PDB entry 1Y1M | X-ray diffraction, 1.80 A resolution | chain A

# Chain A
Protein: Glutamate [NMDA] receptor subunit zeta 1
Organism: Rattus norvegicus
Notes: fragment: ligand-binding core
UniProt: P35439 (NMDZ1_RAT); the construct has insertions or renumbered stretches relative to UniProt, so the offset changes along the chain: 2-152 = UniProt 394-544; 155-292 = UniProt 663-800
Chain sequence (292 residues; row label = number of the first residue in the row):
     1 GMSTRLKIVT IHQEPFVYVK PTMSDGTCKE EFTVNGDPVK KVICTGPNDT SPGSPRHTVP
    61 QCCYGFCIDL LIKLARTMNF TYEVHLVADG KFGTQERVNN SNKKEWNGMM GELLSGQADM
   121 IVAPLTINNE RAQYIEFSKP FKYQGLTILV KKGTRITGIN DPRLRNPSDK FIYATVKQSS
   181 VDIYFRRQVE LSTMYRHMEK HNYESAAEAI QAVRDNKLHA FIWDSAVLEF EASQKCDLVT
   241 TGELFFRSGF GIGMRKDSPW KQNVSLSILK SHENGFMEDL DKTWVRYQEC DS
Disordered / not traced: 1-4, 48-57, 286-292
Construct notes: insertion (1, 153-154)
Disulfide bonds: Cys28-Cys62, Cys44-Cys63
Residues lining bound ligands: 1-aminocyclopentanecarboxylic acid (AC5): Gln13, Phe92, Pro124, Leu125, Thr126, Arg131, Ser180, Val181, Trp223, Asp224, Phe250
Curated features (UniProtKB/Swiss-Prot):
  - binding site (glycine): Pro124, Thr126, Arg131, Ser180, Asp224
  - glycosylation (N-linked (GlcNAc...) asparagine): Asn48, Asn79, Asn99, Asn166, Asn263
Reported in the primary citation:
  - binding site for 1-aminocyclopentanecarboxylic acid: Phe92, Val181, Trp223
  - self-association interface (contacts with another copy of this molecule): Ala132, Gln133, Lys139, Leu266, Leu269
  - conformationally variable residues (order/disorder transition): Pro47 to His57
  - mutagenesis - V181A (2.1-fold), F246A (19- and 7.4-fold), F246L (19- and 7.4-fold): decreased signaling in response to glycine
  - mutagenesis - F246A (9.0- and 8.2-fold), F246L (9.0- and 8.2-fold): decreased signaling in response to ACBC
  - mutagenesis - V181A: increased signaling in response to ACBC

# Overview
Bound to chain A: 1-aminocyclopentanecarboxylic acid. From UniProt: 5 glycine-binding residues. From the
paper: a binding site for 1-aminocyclopentanecarboxylic acid at Phe92, Val181 and Trp223; V181A, F246A and
F246L reduce signaling in response to glycine.
Chain A is Glutamate [NMDA] receptor subunit zeta 1 (Rattus norvegicus); the structure, Crystal structure of
the NR1 ligand binding core in complex with cycloleucine, was determined by X-ray diffraction (same
publication as 1Y1Z and 1Y20).
